Entry 7N3F (X-ray diffraction, 1.90 A resolution); this record covers chains H and L.

[Chain H]
Name: C080 Fab Heavy Chain
Organism: Homo sapiens
Notes: antibody fragment or engineered binder
Amino-acid sequence (231 residues; row label = number of the first residue in the row; a row labelled like 82A-82C holds insertion residues (82A, then the next letters in order)):
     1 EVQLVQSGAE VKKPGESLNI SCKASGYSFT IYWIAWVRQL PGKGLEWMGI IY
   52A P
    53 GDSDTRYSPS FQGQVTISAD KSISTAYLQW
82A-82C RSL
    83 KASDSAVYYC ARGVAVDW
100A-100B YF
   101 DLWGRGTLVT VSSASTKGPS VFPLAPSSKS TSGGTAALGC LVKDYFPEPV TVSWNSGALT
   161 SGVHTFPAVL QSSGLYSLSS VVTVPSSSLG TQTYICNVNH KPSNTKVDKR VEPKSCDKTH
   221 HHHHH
Unresolved in the structure: 216-225
Cystine bridges: Cys22-Cys92, Cys140-Cys196
Reported in the primary citation:
  - contacts within the chain: Ile31-Tyr32 (hydrophobic contact) (from molecular simulation)

[Chain L]
Name: C080 Fab Light Chain
Organism: Homo sapiens
Notes: antibody fragment or engineered binder
Amino-acid sequence (218 residues; row label = number of the first residue in the row; note: 1 number in that range is skipped by the numbering (no residue carries it; nothing is unmodelled there)):
     1 QSVLTQPPS
    11 VSGAPGQRVT ISCAGSSSNI GAGFDVYWYQ QLPGTAPKLL IYGNNNRPSG VPDRFSGSKS
    71 GTSASLAITG LQAEDEADYY CQSSGSVLSD LYVFGTGTKV TVLGQPKAAP SVTLFPPSSE
   131 ELQANKATLV CLISDFYPGA VTVAWKADSS PVKAGVETTT PSKQSNNKYA ASSYLSLTPE
   191 QWKSHRSYSC QVTHEGSTVE KTVAPTECS
Unresolved in the structure: 218-219
Cystine bridges: Cys23-Cys91, Cys141-Cys200

[Interface between chain H and chain L]
Pairs across the interface (73):
  Gln39(H) - Tyr90(L)  hydrogen bond
  Gly44(H) - Gly105(L)
  Gly44(H) - Thr106(L)
  Leu45(H) - Phe104(L)
  Leu45(H) - Gly105(L)
  Trp47(H) - Leu98(L)  hydrophobic
  Trp47(H) - Ser99(L)  hydrogen bond (side chain-backbone)
  Trp47(H) - Leu101(L)  hydrophobic
  Trp47(H) - Tyr102(L)
  Tyr59(H) - Leu98(L)
  Ser60(H) - Leu98(L)
  Ser60(H) - Ser99(L)
  Pro61(H) - Leu98(L)
  Pro61(H) - Ser99(L)
  Tyr91(H) - Gln41(L)  hydrogen bond
  Asp99(H) - Tyr37(L)
  Trp100(H) - Tyr37(L)
  Trp100(H) - Gln92(L)  hydrogen bond (backbone-side chain)
  Trp100(H) - Ser94(L)
  Trp100(H) - Leu101(L)  hydrophobic
  Trp100(H) - Tyr102(L)
  Tyr100A(H) - Tyr37(L)  hydrophobic
  Tyr100A(H) - Tyr39(L)
  Tyr100A(H) - Leu49(L)  hydrophobic
  Tyr100A(H) - Gln92(L)
  Tyr100A(H) - Tyr102(L)
  Phe100B(H) - Tyr39(L)  hydrogen bond (backbone-side chain)
  Phe100B(H) - Leu49(L)
  Phe100B(H) - Tyr102(L)  hydrophobic
  Phe100B(H) - Phe104(L)  hydrophobic
  Trp103(H) - Tyr39(L)
  Trp103(H) - Ala46(L)
  Trp103(H) - Pro47(L)
  Trp103(H) - Phe104(L)  hydrophobic
  Gly104(H) - Ala46(L)
  Gly104(H) - Pro47(L)
  Arg105(H) - Ala46(L)
  Phe122(H) - Ser128(L)
  Phe122(H) - Glu130(L)
  Phe122(H) - Glu131(L)
  Pro123(H) - Ser128(L)
  Pro123(H) - Glu130(L)
  Leu124(H) - Phe125(L)  hydrophobic
  Ala125(H) - Phe125(L)
  Ser130(H) - Val122(L)  hydrogen bond (side chain-backbone)
  Ser130(H) - Thr123(L)
  Ser130(H) - Lys211(L)  hydrogen bond
  Leu141(H) - Tyr184(L)  hydrophobic
  Lys143(H) - Glu131(L)  salt bridge
  Lys143(H) - Lys136(L)
  Lys143(H) - Thr138(L)
  His164(H) - Gln174(L)
  His164(H) - Ala180(L)
  Phe166(H) - Leu142(L)  hydrophobic
  Phe166(H) - Ile143(L)
  Phe166(H) - Ala180(L)  hydrophobic
  Phe166(H) - Ala181(L)
  Pro167(H) - Thr169(L)
  Pro167(H) - Ser172(L)
  Pro167(H) - Ser182(L)
  Ala168(H) - Thr169(L)
  Val169(H) - Glu167(L)
  Val169(H) - Thr169(L)
  Val169(H) - Tyr184(L)  hydrophobic
  Leu170(H) - Glu167(L)
  Gln171(H) - Glu167(L)
  Ser172(H) - Glu167(L)  hydrogen bond (backbone-side chain)
  Leu178(H) - Tyr184(L)
  Ser179(H) - Val140(L)
  Ser179(H) - Tyr184(L)  hydrogen bond
  Val181(H) - Leu142(L)  hydrophobic
  Lys209(H) - Glu130(L)  salt bridge
  Lys214(H) - Pro127(L)
Also at the interface, not in a pair above, chain H (42 interface residues in all): Val37, Lys43, Glu46, Ile50, Ser127, Ala137, Ser177
Also at the interface, not in a pair above, chain L (42 interface residues in all): Tyr52, Pro126, Ala134, Ser144, Thr168

[In short]
The chain H/chain L interface involves 42 residues from each chain, with 9 hydrogen bonds and 2 salt bridges.
Polar pairs include Lys143(H)-Glu131(L), Lys209(H)-Glu130(L) and Gln39(H)-Tyr90(L). From the paper: contacts
within the chain involving Ile31(H) and Tyr32(H).
Here chain H is C080 Fab Heavy Chain and chain L is C080 Fab Light Chain, both from Homo sapiens. Entry 7N3F
(Crystal structure of an anti-SARS-CoV-2 human neutralizing antibody Fab fragment C080) was determined by
X-ray diffraction together with 7R8N and 7R8O from the same study.
